Entry 2YI9 (X-ray diffraction, 2.20 A resolution); this record covers chain A.

# Chain A
Name: RNA-directed RNA polymerase
Source organism: Infectious pancreatic necrosis virus
Notes: EC 2.7.7.48, 2.7.7.49
UniProt: P22173 (RDRP_IPNVJ); residues 1-790 here = UniProt positions 1-790
Amino-acid sequence (799 residues; each row starts with the number of its first residue):
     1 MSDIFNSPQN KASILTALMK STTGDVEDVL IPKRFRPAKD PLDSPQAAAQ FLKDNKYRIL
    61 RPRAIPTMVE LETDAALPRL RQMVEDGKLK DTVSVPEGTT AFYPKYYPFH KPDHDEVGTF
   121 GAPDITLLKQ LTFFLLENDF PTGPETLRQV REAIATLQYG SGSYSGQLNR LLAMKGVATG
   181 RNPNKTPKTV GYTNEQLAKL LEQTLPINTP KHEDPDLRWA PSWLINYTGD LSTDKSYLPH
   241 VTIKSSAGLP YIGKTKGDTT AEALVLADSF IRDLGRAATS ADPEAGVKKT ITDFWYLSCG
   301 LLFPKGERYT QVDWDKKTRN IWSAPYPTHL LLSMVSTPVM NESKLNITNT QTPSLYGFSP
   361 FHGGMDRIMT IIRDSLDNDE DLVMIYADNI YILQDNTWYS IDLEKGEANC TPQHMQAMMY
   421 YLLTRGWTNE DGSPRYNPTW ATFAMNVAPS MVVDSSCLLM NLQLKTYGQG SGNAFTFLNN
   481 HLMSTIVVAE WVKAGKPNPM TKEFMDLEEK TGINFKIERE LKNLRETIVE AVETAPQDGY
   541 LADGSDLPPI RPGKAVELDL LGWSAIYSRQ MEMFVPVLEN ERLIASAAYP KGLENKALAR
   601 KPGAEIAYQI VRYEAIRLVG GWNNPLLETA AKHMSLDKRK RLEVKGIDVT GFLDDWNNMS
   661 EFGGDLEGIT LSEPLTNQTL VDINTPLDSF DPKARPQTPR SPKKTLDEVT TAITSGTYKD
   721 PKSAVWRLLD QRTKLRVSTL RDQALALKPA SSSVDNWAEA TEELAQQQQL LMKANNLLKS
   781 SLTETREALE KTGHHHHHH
Not modelled in the structure: 1-10, 20-30, 793-799
Differences from the reference sequence: expression tag (791-799)
Metal / ion sites: K+: V177, N182, N184, N409, G512, N514; Mg2+: N389, D402
Curated features (UniProtKB/Swiss-Prot):
  - binding site (GTP): G248 to T255
Reported in the primary citation:
  - K+ coordination: N184, N409, N514
  - Mg2+ coordination: N389, D402
  - mutagenesis - N184S, D388N, S400A, D402N, N514H: abolished catalytic activity
  - catalytic residues: D388, D402 (proposed by the authors, not directly observed)
  - catalytic residues: S400
  - mutagenesis - S2A: unchanged catalytic activity (self-guanylylation activity)
  - mutagenesis - S2A: unchanged catalytic activity on RNA replication

# Overview
V177, N182, N184, N409, G512 and N514 form the K+ site. The Mg2+ site is built by N389 and D402. UniProt lists
8 GTP-binding residues. The paper reports catalytic residues D388, D402 and S400; N184S, D388N and S400A,
among others, abolish catalytic activity; 6 substitutions were tested in all.
Chain A is RNA-directed RNA polymerase (Infectious pancreatic necrosis virus); the structure, Structure of the
RNA polymerase VP1 from Infectious Pancreatic Necrosis Virus in complex with magnesium, was determined by
X-ray diffraction, deposited together with 2YI8, 2YIA and 2YIB.
